Entry 1XPT (X-ray diffraction, 1.90 A resolution); this record covers chain A.

== Chain A ==
Name: Ribonuclease A
From: Bos taurus
Notes: EC 3.1.27.5
Reference sequence: P61823 (RNAS1_BOVIN); residues 1-124 here correspond to UniProt positions 27-150 (UniProt number = residue number + 26)
Chain sequence (124 residues; numbered 1 to 124; the number before each row is that of its first residue):
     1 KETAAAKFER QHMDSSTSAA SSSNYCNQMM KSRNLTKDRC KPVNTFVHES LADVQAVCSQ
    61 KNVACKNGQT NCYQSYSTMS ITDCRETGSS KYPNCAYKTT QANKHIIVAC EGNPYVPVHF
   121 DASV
Disulfides: C26-C84, C40-C95, C58-C110, C65-C72
Swiss-Prot annotation at these positions:
  - active site: H12 (Proton acceptor), H119 (Proton donor)
  - binding site (substrate): K7, R10, K41 to T45, K66, R85
  - glycosylation: K1 (N-linked (Glc) (glycation) lysine), K7 (N-linked (Glc) (glycation) lysine), N34 (N-linked (GlcNAc...) asparagine), K37 (N-linked (Glc) (glycation) lysine), K41 (N-linked (Glc) (glycation) lysine)

== Overview ==
From UniProt: active-site residues H12 and H119 and 9 substrate-binding residues.
Chain A is Ribonuclease A (Bos taurus); the structure, Bovine ribonuclease A (phosphate-free), was determined
by X-ray diffraction (same publication as 1XPS).
